PDB entry 8PCH | X-ray diffraction, 2.10 A resolution | chains A and P

# Chain A
Protein: Cathepsin H
From: Sus scrofa
Notes: EC 3.4.22.16
UniProtKB: O46427 (CATH_PIG); aligned to UniProt positions 116-334 over residues 1-212 (the alignment contains insertions or deletions, so no single offset holds)
Chain sequence (220 residues; each row starts with the number of its first residue; note: 7 numbers in that range are skipped by the numbering (no residue carries them; nothing is unmodelled there); a row labelled like 58A-58B holds insertion residues (58A, then the next letters in order)):
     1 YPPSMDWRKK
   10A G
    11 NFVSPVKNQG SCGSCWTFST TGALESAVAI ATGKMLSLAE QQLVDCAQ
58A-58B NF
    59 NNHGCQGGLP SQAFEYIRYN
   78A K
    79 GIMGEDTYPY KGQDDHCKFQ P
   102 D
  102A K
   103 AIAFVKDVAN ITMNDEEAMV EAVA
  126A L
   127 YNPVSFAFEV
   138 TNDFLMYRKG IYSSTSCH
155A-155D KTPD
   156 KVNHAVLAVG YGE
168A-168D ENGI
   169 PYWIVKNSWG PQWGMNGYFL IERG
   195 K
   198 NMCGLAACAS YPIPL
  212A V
Cystine bridges: Cys22-Cys63, Cys56-Cys95, Cys154-Cys200
Covalently attached groups: glycan linked to Asn112
Swiss-Prot annotation at these positions:
  - active site: Cys25, His159, Asn175
  - glycosylation: Asn112 (N-linked (GlcNAc...) asparagine)

# Chain P
Protein: Cathepsin H
From: Sus scrofa
Notes: EC 3.4.22.16
Chain sequence (8 residues; numbered 76 to 83; the number before each row is that of its first residue):
    76 EPQNCSAT

# Interface between chain A and chain P
Residue-residue contacts (23; chain A residue first):
  Cys25(A) - Thr83(P)
  Trp26(A) - Thr83(P)
  Gly65(A) - Thr83(P)
  Gly66(A) - Ala82(P)
  Gly66(A) - Thr83(P)  hydrogen bond (backbone-backbone)
  Leu67(A) - Gln78(P)
  Leu67(A) - Cys80(P)  hydrophobic
  Leu67(A) - Thr83(P)
  Ser69(A) - Gln78(P)  hydrogen bond
  Asn112(A) - Gln78(P)
  Ala133(A) - Thr83(P)
  Pro155C(A) - Cys80(P)  hydrogen bond (backbone-side chain)
  Pro155C(A) - Ser81(P)  hydrogen bond (backbone-backbone)
  Asp155D(A) - Ser81(P)
  Val157(A) - Cys80(P)  hydrophobic
  Val157(A) - Ser81(P)
  Val157(A) - Thr83(P)
  Asn158(A) - Thr83(P)
  His159(A) - Thr83(P)
  Ala160(A) - Thr83(P)  hydrogen bond (backbone-backbone)
  Cys205(A) - Gln78(P)
  Cys205(A) - Cys80(P)  disulfide
  Ala206(A) - Gln78(P)  hydrogen bond (backbone-side chain)
Also at the interface, not in a pair above, chain A (23 interface residues in all): His61, Gln64, Pro68, Gln70, Ile113, Lys156, Ser207
Also at the interface, not in a pair above, chain P (7 interface residues in all): Pro77, Asn79
Inter-chain disulfides: Cys205(A)-Cys80(P)

# In short
The interface between chain A and chain P involves 23 residues on one side and 7 on the other, with 1
disulfide bond and 6 hydrogen bonds. Among the polar pairs are Ser69(A)-Gln78(P), Pro155C(A)-Cys80(P) and
Ala160(A)-Thr83(P).
Here chain A is Cathepsin H and chain P is Cathepsin H, both from Sus scrofa. Entry 8PCH (Crystal structure of
porcine cathepsin H) was determined by X-ray diffraction.
